7SWU - chains A and D; structure by X-ray diffraction, 1.44 A resolution.

[Chain A (and D)]
Molecule: Chromoprotein spisPINK
Organism: Stylophora pistillata
Notes: chain D of this document is another copy of the same molecule, construct and numbering; everything in this record applies to it too
Sequence (222 residues; row label = number of the first residue in the row; note: 2 numbers in that range are skipped by the numbering (no residue carries them; nothing is unmodelled there)):
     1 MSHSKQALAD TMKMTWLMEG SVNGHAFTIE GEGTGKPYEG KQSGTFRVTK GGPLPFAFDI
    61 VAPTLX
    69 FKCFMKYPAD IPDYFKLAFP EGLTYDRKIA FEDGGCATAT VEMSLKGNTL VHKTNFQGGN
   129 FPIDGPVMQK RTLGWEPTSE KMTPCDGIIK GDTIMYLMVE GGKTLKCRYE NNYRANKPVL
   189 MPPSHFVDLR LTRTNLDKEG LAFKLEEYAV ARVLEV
Unresolved in the structure: 1-5 (chain D: 1-7)
Modified residues: CIV (2-[2-[(1S)-1,5-bis(azanyl)pentyl]-4-[(4-hydroxyphenyl)methyl]-5-oxidanylidene-imidazol-1-yl]ethanamide) at position 66
Glycans and other covalent adducts: covalent link CIV_66-Phe69
What the authors report for this chain:
  - self-association interface (contacts with another copy of this molecule); pairs are residue here / residue on that copy: Ile162-Ile162 (hydrophobic contact), Lys174-Glu178, Lys149
  - contacts within the chain: Trp16-Phe69, Phe69-His120

[Interface between chain A and chain D]
Pairs across the interface - 55 pairs, chain A then chain D:
  Glu144(A) - Lys149(D)  salt bridge
  Glu144(A) - Ser192(D)  hydrogen bond
  Pro145(A) - Leu222(D)
  Pro145(A) - Val224(D)  hydrophobic
  Thr146(A) - Lys149(D)
  Thr146(A) - Phe194(D)
  Thr146(A) - Leu222(D)
  Ser147(A) - Phe194(D)
  Ser147(A) - Arg220(D)  hydrogen bond
  Lys149(A) - Glu144(D)  salt bridge
  Lys149(A) - Thr146(D)
  Lys149(A) - Ile162(D)
  Lys149(A) - Tyr164(D)
  Thr151(A) - Tyr164(D)
  Lys158(A) - Tyr164(D)
  Asp160(A) - Ile162(D)
  Asp160(A) - Tyr164(D)  hydrogen bond
  Asp160(A) - Lys174(D)  salt bridge
  Ile162(A) - Lys149(D)
  Ile162(A) - Asp160(D)
  Ile162(A) - Arg176(D)
  Tyr164(A) - Lys149(D)
  Tyr164(A) - Thr151(D)
  Tyr164(A) - Lys158(D)
  Tyr164(A) - Asp160(D)  hydrogen bond
  Lys174(A) - Asp160(D)  salt bridge
  Lys174(A) - Arg176(D)
  Lys174(A) - Glu178(D)  salt bridge
  Arg176(A) - Ile162(D)
  Arg176(A) - Lys174(D)
  Arg176(A) - Arg176(D)
  Glu178(A) - Lys174(D)  salt bridge
  Ser192(A) - Glu144(D)  hydrogen bond
  Phe194(A) - Thr146(D)
  Phe194(A) - Ser147(D)
  Phe194(A) - Arg220(D)
  Asp196(A) - Arg220(D)  salt bridge
  Asp196(A) - Leu222(D)
  Asp196(A) - Val224(D)
  Leu197(A) - Val224(D)
  Arg198(A) - Val224(D)  hydrogen bond (side chain-backbone)
  Tyr216(A) - Glu223(D)
  Tyr216(A) - Val224(D)  hydrophobic
  Val218(A) - Val224(D)  hydrophobic
  Arg220(A) - Asp196(D)  salt bridge
  Arg220(A) - Arg220(D)
  Leu222(A) - Thr146(D)
  Leu222(A) - Asp196(D)
  Glu223(A) - Tyr216(D)
  Val224(A) - Pro145(D)  hydrophobic
  Val224(A) - Asp196(D)
  Val224(A) - Leu197(D)
  Val224(A) - Arg198(D)  hydrogen bond (backbone-side chain)
  Val224(A) - Tyr216(D)  hydrophobic
  Val224(A) - Val218(D)  hydrophobic
Also at the interface, not in a pair above, chain A (25 interface residues in all): Thr172
Also at the interface, not in a pair above, chain D (25 interface residues in all): Thr172

[Overview]
Chain A and chain D each contribute 25 residues to their interface, with 7 hydrogen bonds and 8 salt bridges.
Polar pairs include Glu144(A)-Lys149(D), Asp160(A)-Lys174(D) and Lys174(A)-Glu178(D). From the paper: a
self-association interface involving Lys149(A), Ile162(A) and Lys174(A) among others; contacts within the
chain involving Trp16(A), Phe69(A) and His120(A).
Both chains are Chromoprotein spisPINK (Stylophora pistillata). Entry 7SWU (Crystal structure of the
chromoprotein spisPINK) was determined by X-ray diffraction together with 7SWR, 7SWS and 7SWT from the same
study.
